Entry 7JG6 (electron microscopy, 3.70 A resolution); this record covers chains B and G of the 20 polymer chains in the assembly.

== Chain B ==
Molecule: ATP synthase subunit alpha
Organism: Mycolicibacterium smegmatis
Notes: EC 7.1.2.2
Reference sequence: A0A0D6IV93 (A0A0D6IV93_MYCSM); residue numbers follow UniProt; this construct covers 1-548
Chain sequence (548 residues; each row starts with the number of its first residue):
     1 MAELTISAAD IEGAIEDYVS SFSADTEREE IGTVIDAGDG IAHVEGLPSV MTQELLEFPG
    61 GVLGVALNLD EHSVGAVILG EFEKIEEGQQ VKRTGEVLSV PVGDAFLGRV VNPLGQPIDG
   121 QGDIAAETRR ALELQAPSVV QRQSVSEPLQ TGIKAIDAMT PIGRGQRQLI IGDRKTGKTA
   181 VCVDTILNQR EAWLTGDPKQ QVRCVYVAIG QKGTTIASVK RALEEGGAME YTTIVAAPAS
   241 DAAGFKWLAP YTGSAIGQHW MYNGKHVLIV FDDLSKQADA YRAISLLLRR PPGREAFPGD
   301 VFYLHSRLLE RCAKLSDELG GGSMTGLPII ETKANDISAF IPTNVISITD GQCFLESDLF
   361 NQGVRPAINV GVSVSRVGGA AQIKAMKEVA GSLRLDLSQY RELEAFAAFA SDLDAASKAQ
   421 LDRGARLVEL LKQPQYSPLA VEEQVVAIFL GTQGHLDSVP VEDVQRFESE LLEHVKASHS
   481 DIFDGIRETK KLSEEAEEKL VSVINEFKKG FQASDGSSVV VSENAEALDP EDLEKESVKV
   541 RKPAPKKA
Not modelled in the structure: 1-10, 23-27, 517-526, 546-548

== Chain G ==
Molecule: ATP synthase gamma chain
Organism: Mycolicibacterium smegmatis
Reference sequence: A0A0D6IUE3 (A0A0D6IUE3_MYCSM); residues 1-307 here = UniProt positions 1-307
Chain sequence (307 residues; each row starts with the number of its first residue):
     1 MAATLRELRG RIRSAGSIKK ITKAQELIAT SRIAKAQARV EAARPYAAEI TNMLTELAGA
    61 SALDHPLLVE RKQPKRAGVL VVSSDRGLCG AYNANVLRRA EELFSLLRDE GKDPVLYVVG
   121 RKALGYFSFR QRTVVESWTG FSERPTYENA REIADTLVNA FMAGADDEGD DAGADGILGV
   181 DELHIVFTEF RSMLSQTAVA RRAAPMEVEY VGEVETGPRT LYSFEPDPET LFDALLPRYI
   241 ATRVYAALLE AAASESASRR RAMKSATDNA DDLIKALTLA ANRERQAQIT QEISEIVGGA
   301 NALAGSK
Not modelled in the structure: 1-3, 165-177, 214-221, 304-307

== Chain B / chain G interface ==
Pairs across the interface (25):
  Ala-527(B) / Glu-102(G)  hydrogen bond (backbone-backbone)
  Ala-527(B) / Ser-105(G)
  Ala-527(B) / Leu-106(G)
  Leu-528(B) / Glu-102(G)  hydrogen bond (backbone-backbone)
  Glu-534(B) / Ala-200(G)
  Glu-534(B) / Arg-201(G)
  Glu-534(B) / Arg-202(G)  hydrogen bond (backbone-backbone)
  Glu-536(B) / Arg-202(G)  hydrogen bond (backbone-backbone)
  Glu-536(B) / Met-206(G)
  Glu-536(B) / Glu-207(G)  hydrogen bond (backbone-backbone)
  Ser-537(B) / Glu-207(G)
  Val-538(B) / Glu-207(G)  hydrogen bond (backbone-backbone)
  Val-538(B) / Val-208(G)
  Val-538(B) / Glu-209(G)  hydrogen bond (backbone-backbone)
  Lys-539(B) / Thr-55(G)
  Lys-539(B) / Glu-209(G)
  Val-540(B) / Glu-209(G)  hydrogen bond (backbone-backbone)
  Val-540(B) / Tyr-210(G)
  Val-540(B) / Val-211(G)  hydrogen bond (backbone-backbone)
  Arg-541(B) / Val-211(G)
  Arg-541(B) / Gly-212(G)
  Arg-541(B) / Glu-213(G)
  Lys-542(B) / Tyr-210(G)
  Lys-542(B) / Val-211(G)  hydrogen bond (backbone-backbone)
  Pro-543(B) / Val-211(G)
Interface residues without a listed pair, chain B (13 interface residues in all): Leu-533, Lys-535

== Overview ==
13 residues of chain B face 15 of chain G across their interface; the contacts include 10 hydrogen bonds.
Main-chain hydrogen bonds include Ala-527(B)/Glu-102(G), Leu-528(B)/Glu-102(G) and Glu-534(B)/Arg-202(G).
Here chain B is ATP synthase subunit alpha and chain G is ATP synthase gamma chain, both from
Mycolicibacterium smegmatis. Entry 7JG6 (Cryo-EM structure of bedaquiline-free Mycobacterium smegmatis ATP
synthase rotational state 2 (backbone model)) was determined by electron microscopy, deposited together with
7JG5, 7JG7, 7JG8, 7JG9, 7JGA, 7JGB and 7JGC.
